PDB entry 5BNN | X-ray diffraction, 2.32 A resolution | chains B and C of the 4 polymer chains in the assembly

# Chain B
Protein: Capsid protein VP2
From: Enterovirus D68
UniProt: Q68T42 (Q68T42_9ENTO); residues 1-248 here correspond to UniProt positions 70-317 (UniProt number = residue number + 69)
Amino-acid sequence (248 residues; row label = number of the first residue in the row):
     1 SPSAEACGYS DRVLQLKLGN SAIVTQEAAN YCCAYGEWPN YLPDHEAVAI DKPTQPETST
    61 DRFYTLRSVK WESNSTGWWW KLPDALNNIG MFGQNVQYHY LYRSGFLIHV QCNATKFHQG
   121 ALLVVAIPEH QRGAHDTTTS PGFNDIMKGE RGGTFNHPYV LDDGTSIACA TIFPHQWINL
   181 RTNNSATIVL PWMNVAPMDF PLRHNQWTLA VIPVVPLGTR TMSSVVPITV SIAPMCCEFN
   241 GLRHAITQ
Disordered / not traced: 1-9, 247-248
UniProt features mapped onto this chain:
  - site: Gln248 (Cleavage)

# Chain C
Protein: Capsid protein VP3
From: Enterovirus D68
UniProt: Q68T42 (Q68T42_9ENTO); residues 1-247 here correspond to UniProt positions 318-564 (UniProt number = residue number + 317)
Amino-acid sequence (247 residues; each row starts with the number of its first residue):
     1 GVPTYLLPGS GQFLTTDDHS SAPVLPCFNP TPEMHIPGQI RNMLEMIQVE SMMEINNTDG
    61 ANGMERLRVD ISVQADLDQL LFNIPLDIQL DGPLRNTLVG NISRYYTHWS GSLEMTFMFC
   121 GSFMATGKLI LCYTPPGGSC PTTRETAMLG THIVWDFGLQ SSITLIIPWI SGSHYRMFNS
   181 DAKSTNANVG YVTCFMQTNL IVPSESSDTC SLIGFIAAKD DFSLRLMRDS PDIGQSNHLH
   241 GAEAAYQ
UniProt features mapped onto this chain:
  - binding site (N-acetylneuraminate): Asp91, Arg95, Pro231, Asp232, Ile233

# Chain B / chain C interface
Residue-residue contacts - 83 pairs, chain B then chain C:
  Arg12(B) - Leu159(C)
  Tyr35(B) - Pro37(C)  hydrophobic
  Tyr35(B) - Gly38(C)
  Glu37(B) - His35(C)  salt bridge
  Glu37(B) - Pro37(C)
  Glu46(B) - Met34(C)
  Glu46(B) - His35(C)  hydrogen bond (side chain-backbone)
  Lys116(B) - Ser122(C)
  Lys116(B) - Phe123(C)  hydrogen bond (backbone-backbone)
  Lys116(B) - Met124(C)  hydrogen bond (backbone-backbone)
  Phe117(B) - Ser122(C)
  Phe117(B) - Met124(C)  hydrophobic
  Phe117(B) - Pro203(C)  hydrophobic
  Phe117(B) - Glu205(C)
  Phe117(B) - Ser206(C)
  His118(B) - Ser122(C)
  Gln119(B) - Cys120(C)
  Gln119(B) - Gly121(C)
  Gln119(B) - Ser122(C)
  Gln119(B) - Ser207(C)
  Gln119(B) - Thr209(C)  hydrogen bond (side chain-backbone)
  Gln119(B) - Cys210(C)
  Gly120(B) - Cys120(C)
  Ala121(B) - Cys120(C)  hydrophobic
  Thr138(B) - His240(C)
  Tyr159(B) - Glu54(C)  hydrogen bond
  Tyr159(B) - Gly63(C)
  Tyr159(B) - Met64(C)
  Tyr159(B) - Arg66(C)
  Ser166(B) - Asn96(C)  hydrogen bond
  Ile167(B) - Met52(C)
  Ile167(B) - Met64(C)  hydrophobic
  Ile167(B) - Leu67(C)  hydrophobic
  Ala168(B) - Ser51(C)
  Ala168(B) - Met52(C)  hydrogen bond (backbone-backbone)
  Cys169(B) - Asn96(C)
  Cys169(B) - Thr97(C)
  Cys169(B) - Leu98(C)
  Cys169(B) - Asn101(C)
  Thr171(B) - Val49(C)
  Thr171(B) - Glu50(C)  hydrogen bond (side chain-backbone)
  Thr171(B) - Ser51(C)
  Ile172(B) - Val49(C)  hydrophobic
  Ile172(B) - Leu98(C)  hydrophobic
  Trp177(B) - Met52(C)  hydrophobic
  Trp177(B) - Met118(C)  hydrophobic
  Trp177(B) - Ile213(C)  hydrophobic
  Trp177(B) - Phe215(C)  hydrophobic
  Asn179(B) - Met118(C)
  Asn179(B) - Phe119(C)  hydrogen bond (side chain-backbone)
  Asn179(B) - Cys120(C)
  Arg181(B) - Phe119(C)
  Arg181(B) - Gly121(C)
  Arg181(B) - Ser122(C)  hydrogen bond (side chain-backbone)
  Arg181(B) - Phe123(C)
  Arg181(B) - Ala125(C)  hydrogen bond (side chain-backbone)
  Arg181(B) - Gly158(C)  hydrogen bond (side chain-backbone)
  Thr182(B) - Ser161(C)
  Pro191(B) - Pro37(C)  hydrophobic
  Trp192(B) - Pro37(C)
  Met193(B) - Pro37(C)
  Asn194(B) - Met34(C)
  Asn194(B) - Ile36(C)
  Val195(B) - Met34(C)
  Ala196(B) - Met34(C)
  Pro197(B) - Met34(C)
  Ile212(B) - Met64(C)  hydrophobic
  Val214(B) - Met64(C)  hydrophobic
  Val214(B) - Arg68(C)  hydrogen bond (backbone-side chain)
  Val214(B) - Ile213(C)  hydrophobic
  Val215(B) - Cys120(C)  hydrophobic
  Val215(B) - Ile213(C)  hydrophobic
  Pro216(B) - Arg68(C)
  Gly218(B) - Ser207(C)
  Thr219(B) - Glu205(C)  hydrogen bond (side chain-backbone)
  Thr219(B) - Ser207(C)  hydrogen bond (backbone-side chain)
  Arg220(B) - Pro203(C)
  Arg220(B) - Ser204(C)  hydrogen bond (side chain-backbone)
  Arg220(B) - Glu205(C)  hydrogen bond (backbone-backbone)
  Arg220(B) - Ser206(C)  hydrogen bond (side chain-backbone)
  Arg220(B) - Ser207(C)
  Arg220(B) - Asp208(C)  salt bridge
  Thr221(B) - Glu205(C)  hydrogen bond
Also at the interface, not in a pair above, chain B (40 interface residues in all): Leu123, Pro158, Pro213
Also at the interface, not in a pair above, chain C (45 interface residues in all): Met46, Phe157, Val202, Ser211

# In short
40 residues of chain B face 45 of chain C across their interface; the contacts include 19 hydrogen bonds and 2
salt bridges. Polar contacts include Glu37(B)-His35(C), Arg220(B)-Asp208(C) and Glu46(B)-His35(C). UniProt
lists 5 N-acetylneuraminate-binding residues on chain C.
Chain B is Capsid protein VP2 and chain C is Capsid protein VP3, both from Enterovirus D68; the structure,
Crystal structure of human enterovirus D68 in complex with 6'SL, was determined by X-ray diffraction,
deposited together with 5BNO and 5BNP.
